5K7H - chains A and B; structure by X-ray diffraction, 2.35 A resolution.

[Chain A (and B)]
Protein: Transcriptional regulator, TetR family
Source organism: Myxococcus xanthus DK 1622
Notes: chain B of this document is another copy of the same molecule, construct and numbering; everything in this record applies to it too
Reference sequence: Q1D4I5 (Q1D4I5_MYXXD); residues 1-228 here = UniProt positions 1-228
Chain sequence (231 residues; each row starts with the number of its first residue; numbers below 1 keep their minus sign (Gly-2 is residue -2)):
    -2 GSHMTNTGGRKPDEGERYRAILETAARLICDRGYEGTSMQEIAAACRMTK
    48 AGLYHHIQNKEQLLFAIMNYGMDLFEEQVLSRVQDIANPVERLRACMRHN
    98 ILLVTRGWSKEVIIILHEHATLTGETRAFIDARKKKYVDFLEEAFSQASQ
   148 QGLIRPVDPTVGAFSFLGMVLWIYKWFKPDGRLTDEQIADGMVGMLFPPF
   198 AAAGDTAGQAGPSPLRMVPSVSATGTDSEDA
Disordered / not traced: -2 to 13, 198-228
Construct notes: expression tag (-2 to 0)
Ion coordination: Ni2+: His96 (together with chloride ion) (shared with His96(B) of chain B)
Residues lining bound ligands:
  - Isovaleryl-coenzyme A (IVC), molecule 1: Met69, Phe72, Val109, Ile112, Leu113, Asp128, Lys131, Lys132, Tyr134, Val135, Thr157, Phe161, Leu164, Leu168
  - Isovaleryl-coenzyme A (IVC), molecule 2: Trp169, Lys172, Trp173, Phe174, Lys175, Gly178, Arg179, Leu180
From the paper describing this entry:
  - binding site for Isovaleryl-coenzyme A: Phe72, Val109, Ile112, Leu113, Lys131, Lys132, Tyr134, Leu168, Trp169, Lys172, Lys175
  - conformationally variable residues: Arg16, Phe72, His114
  - contacts within the chain: His114-Tyr171 (hydrogen bond)

[Chain A / chain B interface]
Contacting residue pairs (35; chain A residue first):
  Arg152(A) - Gly191(B)
  Arg152(A) - Pro195(B)
  Val154(A) - Met192(B)  hydrophobic
  Asp155(A) - Arg179(B)  salt bridge
  Asp155(A) - Leu180(B)
  Thr157(A) - Arg179(B)  hydrogen bond
  Val158(A) - Met189(B)  hydrophobic
  Val158(A) - Met192(B)
  Gly159(A) - Met192(B)
  Phe161(A) - Trp173(B)
  Ser162(A) - Met166(B)
  Ser162(A) - Met189(B)
  Ser162(A) - Met192(B)
  Gly165(A) - Gly165(B)
  Gly165(A) - Trp169(B)
  Met166(A) - Ser162(B)
  Met166(A) - Met166(B)  hydrophobic
  Met166(A) - Leu193(B)  hydrophobic
  Leu168(A) - Trp169(B)  hydrophobic
  Trp169(A) - Phe161(B)
  Trp169(A) - Gly165(B)
  Trp169(A) - Leu168(B)  hydrophobic
  Trp173(A) - Phe161(B)
  Arg179(A) - Asp155(B)  salt bridge
  Arg179(A) - Thr157(B)  hydrogen bond
  Leu180(A) - Asp155(B)
  Met189(A) - Val158(B)  hydrophobic
  Met189(A) - Ser162(B)
  Gly191(A) - Arg152(B)
  Met192(A) - Val158(B)
  Met192(A) - Ser162(B)
  Met192(A) - Leu193(B)  hydrophobic
  Leu193(A) - Met192(B)  hydrophobic
  Pro195(A) - Arg152(B)
  Pro196(A) - Arg152(B)
Other interface residues (no listed pair), chain A (25 interface residues in all): Leu113, Leu164, Ile185, Gly188
Other interface residues (no listed pair), chain B (27 interface residues in all): Leu113, Phe142, Val154, Gly159, Leu164, Lys172, Ile185, Gly188, Pro196

[Overview]
The interface between chain A and chain B involves 25 residues on one side and 27 on the other; the contacts
include 2 hydrogen bonds and 2 salt bridges. Among the polar pairs are Asp155(A)-Arg179(B) and
Thr157(A)-Arg179(B). The paper reports a binding site for Isovaleryl-coenzyme A at Phe72(A), Val109(A) and
Ile112(A) among others; conformational variability at Arg16(A), Phe72(A) and His114(A).
Both chains are Transcriptional regulator, TetR family (Myxococcus xanthus DK 1622). Entry 5K7H (Crystal
structure of AibR in complex with the effector molecule isovaleryl coenzyme A) was determined by X-ray
diffraction together with 5K7F from the same study.
